PDB entry 1TS6 | X-ray diffraction, 1.60 A resolution | chain A

== Chain A ==
Molecule: Photoactive yellow protein
From: Halorhodospira halophila
UniProt: P16113 (PYP_ECTHA); numbering as in UniProt (aligned over 1-125)
Sequence (125 residues; each row starts with the number of its first residue):
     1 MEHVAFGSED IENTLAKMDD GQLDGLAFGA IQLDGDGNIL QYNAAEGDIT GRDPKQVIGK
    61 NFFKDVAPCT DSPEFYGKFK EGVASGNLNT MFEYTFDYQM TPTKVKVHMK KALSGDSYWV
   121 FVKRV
Covalent attachments: 4'-hydroxycinnamic acid (HC4) linked to C69
Small-molecule neighbours: 4'-hydroxycinnamic acid (HC4): I31, Y42, E46, T50, R52, F62, V66, A67, P68, T70, F96, D97, Y98
UniProt features mapped onto this chain:
  - modified residue: C69 (S-(4-hydroxycinnamyl)cysteine)
Reported in the primary citation:
  - conformationally variable residues (side-chain flip): R52

== Summary ==
4'-hydroxycinnamic acid is covalently linked to C69. From the paper: conformational variability at R52.
Chain A is Photoactive yellow protein (Halorhodospira halophila); the structure, Structure of the pB2
intermediate from time-resolved Laue crystallography, was determined by X-ray diffraction together with 1TS0,
1TS7 and 1TS8 from the same study.
